PDB entry 3SAQ | X-ray diffraction, 3.51 A resolution | chain A

[Chain A]
Name: Rifampicin resistance protein
Organism: Vaccinia virus
Reference sequence: P68440 (REFR_VACCW); residues 1-551 here = UniProt positions 1-551
Amino-acid sequence (576 residues; each row starts with the number of its first residue; numbers below 1 keep their minus sign (Met-24 is residue -24)):
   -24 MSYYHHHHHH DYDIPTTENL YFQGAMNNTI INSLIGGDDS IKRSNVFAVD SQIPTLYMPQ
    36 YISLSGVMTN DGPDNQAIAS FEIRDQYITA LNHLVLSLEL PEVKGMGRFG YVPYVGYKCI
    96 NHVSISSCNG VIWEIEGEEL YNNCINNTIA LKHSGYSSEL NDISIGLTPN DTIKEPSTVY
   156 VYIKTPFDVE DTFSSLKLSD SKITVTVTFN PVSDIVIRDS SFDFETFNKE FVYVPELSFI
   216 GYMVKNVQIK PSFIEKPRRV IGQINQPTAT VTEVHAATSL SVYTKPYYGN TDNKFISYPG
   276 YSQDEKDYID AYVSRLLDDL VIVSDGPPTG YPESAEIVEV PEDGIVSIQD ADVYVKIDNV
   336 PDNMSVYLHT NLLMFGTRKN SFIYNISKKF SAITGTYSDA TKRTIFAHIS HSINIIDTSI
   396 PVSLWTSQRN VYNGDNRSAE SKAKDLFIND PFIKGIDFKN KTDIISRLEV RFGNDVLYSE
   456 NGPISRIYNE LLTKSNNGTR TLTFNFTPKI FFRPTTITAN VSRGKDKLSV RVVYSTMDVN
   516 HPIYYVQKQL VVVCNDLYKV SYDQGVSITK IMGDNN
Not modelled in the structure: -24 to 31, 45-51, 82-84, 220-224, 353-354, 480-501, 536-551
Differences from the reference sequence: expression tag (-24 to 0)
Swiss-Prot annotation at these positions:
  - mutagenesis: Lys17 (K17R: Confers 30% resistance to rifampicin), Val24 (V24F: Confers 35% resistance to rifampicin), Asp25 (D25N: Confers 60% resistance to rifampicin; D25V: Confers 45% resistance to rifampicin), Ser26 (S26C: Confers 40% resistance to rifampicin), Gln27 (Q27K: Confers 50% resistance to rifampicin), Thr30 (T30I: Confers 50% resistance to rifampicin), Met33 (M33I: Confers 20% resistance to rifampicin), Cys94 (C94Y: Confers 30% resistance to rifampicin), Asp175 (D175Y: Confers 50% resistance to rifampicin), Val222 (V222A: Confers 40% resistance to rifampicin), Ser227 (S227L: Confers 50% resistance to rifampicin), Arg234 (R234I: Confers 50% resistance to rifampicin), 11 further mutagenesis entries in UniProt

[Summary]
From UniProt: 23 mutagenesis sites.
Chain A is Rifampicin resistance protein (Vaccinia virus); the structure, Structure of D13, the scaffolding
protein of vaccinia virus, was determined by X-ray diffraction, deposited together with 3SAM.
